Entry 8XWA (electron microscopy, 3.48 A resolution); this record covers chains D and E of the 3 polymer chains in the assembly.

# Chain D (and E)
Molecule: Growth-regulated alpha protein
From: Homo sapiens
Notes: chain E of this document is another copy of the same molecule, construct and numbering; everything in this record applies to it too
UniProt: P09341 (GROA_HUMAN); residues 1-73 here correspond to UniProt positions 35-107 (UniProt number = residue number + 34)
Sequence (73 residues; numbered 1 to 73; the number before each row is that of its first residue):
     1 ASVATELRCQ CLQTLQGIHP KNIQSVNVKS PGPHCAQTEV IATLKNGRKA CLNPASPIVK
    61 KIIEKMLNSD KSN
Unresolved in the structure: 69-73 (chain E: 1-8, 70-73)
Cystine bridges: Cys9-Cys35, Cys11-Cys51

# Chain D / chain E interface
Pairs across the interface (27; chain D residue first):
  Gln24(D) - Lys29(E)
  Gln24(D) - Ser30(E)  hydrogen bond (backbone-backbone)
  Ser25(D) - Val28(E)
  Ser25(D) - Lys29(E)
  Val26(D) - Asn27(E)
  Val26(D) - Val28(E)  hydrogen bond (backbone-backbone)
  Asn27(D) - Val26(E)
  Asn27(D) - Asn27(E)
  Val28(D) - Ser25(E)
  Val28(D) - Val26(E)  hydrogen bond (backbone-backbone)
  Val28(D) - Leu67(E)  hydrophobic
  Lys29(D) - Ser25(E)
  Ser30(D) - Gln24(E)  hydrogen bond (side chain-backbone)
  Ser30(D) - Met66(E)
  Pro31(D) - Ser69(E)
  His34(D) - Gln24(E)
  Thr38(D) - Met66(E)
  Thr38(D) - Ser69(E)
  Val40(D) - Leu67(E)  hydrophobic
  Lys60(D) - Glu64(E)
  Lys60(D) - Asn68(E)
  Ile63(D) - Ile63(E)  hydrophobic
  Met66(D) - Ser30(E)
  Leu67(D) - Val28(E)  hydrophobic
  Leu67(D) - Val40(E)  hydrophobic
  Leu67(D) - Pro54(E)
  Leu67(D) - Ile63(E)  hydrophobic
Interface residues without a listed pair, chain D (18 interface residues in all): Ile23, Pro33, Pro54
Interface residues without a listed pair, chain E (18 interface residues in all): Ile23, Thr38, Lys60

# Summary
The chain D/chain E interface involves 18 residues from each chain; the contacts include 4 hydrogen bonds.
Polar contacts include Ser30(D)-Gln24(E) and Val26(D)-Val28(E).
Chain D and chain E are both Growth-regulated alpha protein (Homo sapiens); the structure, Structure of CXCR2
bound to CXCL1 (Ligand-receptor focused map), was determined by electron microscopy, deposited together with
8XVU, 8XWF, 8XWM, 8XWN, 8XWS, 8XWV and 6 further entries.
